PDB entry 1Y14 | X-ray diffraction, 2.30 A resolution | chains A and B of the 4 polymer chains in the assembly

[Chain A]
Molecule: DNA-directed RNA polymerase II 32 kDa polypeptide
Source organism: Saccharomyces cerevisiae
Notes: EC 2.7.7.6
Reference sequence: P20433 (RPB4_YEAST); residues 35-221 here = UniProt positions 35-221
Chain sequence (187 residues; row label = number of the first residue in the row):
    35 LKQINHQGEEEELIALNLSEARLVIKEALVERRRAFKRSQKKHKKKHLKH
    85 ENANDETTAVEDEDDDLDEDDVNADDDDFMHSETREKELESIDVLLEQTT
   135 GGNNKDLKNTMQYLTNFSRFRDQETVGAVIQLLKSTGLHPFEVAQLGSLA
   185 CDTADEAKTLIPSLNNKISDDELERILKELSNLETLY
Disordered / not traced: 35-45, 75-117
UniProt features mapped onto this chain:
  - modified residue (Phosphothreonine): Thr91, Thr92
What the authors report for this chain:
  - conformationally variable residues (order/disorder transition): Leu35 to Glu46

[Chain B]
Molecule: DNA-directed RNA polymerase II 19 kDa polypeptide
Source organism: Saccharomyces cerevisiae
Notes: EC 2.7.7.6
Reference sequence: P34087 (RPB7_YEAST); residues 1-171 here = UniProt positions 1-171
Chain sequence (171 residues; each row starts with the number of its first residue):
     1 MFFIKDLSLNITLHPSFFGPRMKQYLKTKLLEEVEGSCTGKFGYILCVLD
    51 YDNIDIQRGRILPTDGSAEFNVKYRAVVFKPFKGEVVDGTVVSCSQHGFE
   101 VQVGPMKVFVTKHLMPQDLTFNAGSNPPSYQSSEDVITIKSRIRVKIEGC
   151 ISQVSSIHAIGSIKEDYLGAI
Disordered / not traced: 58-69, 124-128
UniProt features mapped onto this chain:
  - mutagenesis: Val108 to His113 (Lowers nucleic-acid binding of RPB4-RPB7 by 10-fold; no effect on association with Pol II core complex; abolishes transcriptional activity of Pol II), Ile151 to His158 (No effect on nucleic-acid binding of RPB4-RPB7 and on association with Pol II core complex; abolishes transcriptional activity of Pol II)
What the authors report for this chain:
  - conformationally variable residues (order/disorder transition): Gln57 to Ala68

[Chain A / chain B interface]
Contacting residue pairs - 63 pairs, chain A then chain B:
  Glu46(A) - Lys5(B)  hydrogen bond (backbone-side chain)
  Leu47(A) - Lys5(B)
  Ile48(A) - Phe3(B)
  Ile48(A) - Ile4(B)  hydrogen bond (backbone-backbone)
  Ile48(A) - Arg75(B)
  Ala49(A) - Phe2(B)
  Ala49(A) - Phe3(B)  hydrophobic
  Leu50(A) - Phe2(B)  hydrogen bond (backbone-backbone)
  Leu50(A) - Ile4(B)  hydrophobic
  Leu52(A) - Phe2(B)  hydrophobic
  Val58(A) - Leu49(B)  hydrophobic
  Val58(A) - Val77(B)  hydrophobic
  Ala62(A) - Leu49(B)  hydrophobic
  Leu63(A) - Cys47(B)  hydrophobic
  Glu65(A) - Asp50(B)
  Glu65(A) - Tyr51(B)
  Glu65(A) - Asp52(B)
  Arg66(A) - Leu31(B)
  Arg66(A) - Glu35(B)  salt bridge
  Arg66(A) - Val48(B)  hydrogen bond (side chain-backbone)
  Ala69(A) - Asp52(B)
  Phe70(A) - Tyr51(B)
  Arg72(A) - Asp52(B)  salt bridge
  Ser73(A) - Arg21(B)
  Gln74(A) - Arg21(B)  hydrogen bond (backbone-side chain)
  Thr134(A) - Glu35(B)
  Asn138(A) - Glu35(B)
  Asn138(A) - Gly36(B)
  Asn138(A) - Leu46(B)
  Asp140(A) - Gly36(B)
  Asp140(A) - Tyr44(B)
  Asp140(A) - Leu46(B)
  Asp140(A) - Pro105(B)
  Leu141(A) - Leu46(B)
  Asn143(A) - Gly104(B)
  Thr144(A) - Phe2(B)
  Thr144(A) - Leu46(B)
  Thr144(A) - Gly104(B)
  Thr144(A) - Pro105(B)
  Tyr147(A) - Asp88(B)  hydrogen bond (side chain-backbone)
  Tyr147(A) - Val103(B)
  Tyr147(A) - Gly104(B)
  Asn150(A) - Arg142(B)  hydrogen bond (backbone-side chain)
  Phe151(A) - Asp88(B)
  Phe151(A) - Gly89(B)
  Phe151(A) - Thr90(B)
  Phe151(A) - Arg142(B)
  Phe175(A) - Met1(B)
  Phe175(A) - Phe3(B)  hydrophobic
  Gln179(A) - Met1(B)
  Leu183(A) - Val86(B)
  Leu183(A) - Asp88(B)
  Leu183(A) - Arg144(B)
  Ala184(A) - Arg144(B)  hydrogen bond (backbone-side chain)
  Asp189(A) - Tyr167(B)  hydrogen bond
  Glu190(A) - Arg144(B)  salt bridge
  Glu190(A) - Tyr167(B)
  Thr193(A) - Tyr167(B)
  Leu194(A) - Val86(B)
  Leu194(A) - Arg144(B)
  Leu194(A) - Asp166(B)
  Leu194(A) - Tyr167(B)  hydrophobic
  Leu194(A) - Leu168(B)  hydrophobic
Interface residues without a listed pair, chain A (39 interface residues in all): Ala55, Ile59, Leu148, Ala178, Cys185, Thr187
Interface residues without a listed pair, chain B (35 interface residues in all): Gln24, Glu85, Val87, Gln102

[Summary]
39 residues of chain A and 35 residues of chain B are in contact; the contacts include 9 hydrogen bonds and 3
salt bridges. Among the polar pairs are Arg66(A)-Glu35(B), Arg72(A)-Asp52(B) and Glu190(A)-Arg144(B). UniProt
lists 14 mutagenesis sites on chain B. The paper reports conformational variability at Leu35(A) and Gln57(B).
Chain A is DNA-directed RNA polymerase II 32 kDa polypeptide and chain B is DNA-directed RNA polymerase II 19
kDa polypeptide, both from Saccharomyces cerevisiae; the structure, Crystal structure of yeast subcomplex of
Rpb4 and Rpb7, was determined by X-ray diffraction, deposited together with 1WCM.
